7U47 - chains B and I of the 22 polymer chains in the assembly; structure by electron microscopy, 7.50 A resolution (low resolution: residue-level contacts below are approximate; hydrogen-bond / salt-bridge calls are withheld).

# Chain B
Name: Histone H4
Organism: Homo sapiens
Reference sequence: P62805 (H4_HUMAN); residues 0-102 here correspond to UniProt positions 1-103 (UniProt number = residue number + 1)
Amino-acid sequence (103 residues; numbered 0 to 102; the number before each row is that of its first residue; numbering starts at 0):
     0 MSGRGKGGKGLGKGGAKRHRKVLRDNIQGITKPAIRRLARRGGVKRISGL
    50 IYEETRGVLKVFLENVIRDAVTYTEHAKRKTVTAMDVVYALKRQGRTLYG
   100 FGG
Not modelled in the structure: 0-22, 102
Curated features (UniProtKB/Swiss-Prot):
  - DNA-binding region: Lys16 to Lys20
  - modified residue: Ser1 (N-acetylserine), Arg3 (Asymmetric dimethylarginine), Lys5 (N6-(2-hydroxyisobutyryl)lysine), Lys8 (N6-(2-hydroxyisobutyryl)lysine), Lys12 (N6-(2-hydroxyisobutyryl)lysine), Lys16 (N6-(2-hydroxyisobutyryl)lysine), Lys20 (N6,N6,N6-trimethyllysine), Lys31 (N6-(2-hydroxyisobutyryl)lysine), Lys44 (N6-(2-hydroxyisobutyryl)lysine), Ser47 (Phosphoserine), Tyr51 (Phosphotyrosine), Lys59 (N6-(2-hydroxyisobutyryl)lysine), Lys77 (N6-(2-hydroxyisobutyryl)lysine), Lys79 (N6-(2-hydroxyisobutyryl)lysine), Thr80 (Phosphothreonine), Tyr88 (Phosphotyrosine), Lys91 (N6-(2-hydroxyisobutyryl)lysine)
  - cross-link (Glycyl lysine isopeptide (Lys-Gly)): Lys12 (interchain with G-Cter in SUMO2), Lys20 (interchain with G-Cter in SUMO2), Lys31 (interchain with G-Cter in SUMO2), Lys59 (interchain with G-Cter in SUMO2), Lys79 (interchain with G-Cter in SUMO2), Lys91 (interchain with G-Cter in SUMO2)

# Chain I
Molecule: 147-nt DNA strand
Sequence (147 nucleotides; each row starts with the number of its first residue; numbers below 1 keep their minus sign (DA-73 is residue -73)):
   -73 ATCAATATCCACCTGCAGATACTACCAAAAGTGTATTTGGAAACTGCTCC
   -23 ATCAAAAGGCATGTTCAGCTGGAATCCAGCTGAACATGCCTTTTGATGGA
    27 GCAGTTTCCAAATACACTTTTGGTAGTATCTGCAGGTGGATATTGAT
Not modelled in the structure: -73, 73

# Interface between chain B and chain I
Residue-residue contacts (11; chain B residue first):
  Arg45(B) with DT7(I); DG8(I)
  Ile46(B) with DT7(I); DG8(I)
  Ser47(B) with DT7(I)
  Gly48(B) with DT7(I)
  Arg78(B) with DG27(I)
  Lys79(B) with DA26(I); DG27(I)
  Thr80(B) with DA26(I); DG27(I)
Also at the interface, not in a pair above, chain B (9 interface residues in all): Arg39, Lys44
Also at the interface, not in a pair above, chain I (6 interface residues in all): DA9, DC28

# Summary
9 residues of chain B and 6 residues of chain I are in contact. Curated annotation (UniProt) lists a
DNA-binding region on chain B.
Here chain B is Histone H4 (Homo sapiens) and chain I is a 147-nt DNA strand. Entry 7U47 (CryoEM structure of
CENP-N promoted nucleosome stacks with CENP-A and palindromic alpha satellite DNA sequence) was determined by
electron microscopy together with 7U4D and 7U46 from the same study.
